PDB entry 5TGD | X-ray diffraction, 1.70 A resolution | chains B and C of the 4 polymer chains in the assembly

[Chain B (and C)]
Protein: FolM Alternative dihydrofolate reductase
Organism: Brucella suis 92/29
Notes: chain C of this document is another copy of the same molecule, construct and numbering; everything in this record applies to it too
UniProtKB: A0A0F6ITS6 (A0A0F6ITS6_BRUSS); residues 10-267 here correspond to UniProt positions 15-272 (UniProt number = residue number + 5)
Chain sequence (267 residues; row label = number of the first residue in the row):
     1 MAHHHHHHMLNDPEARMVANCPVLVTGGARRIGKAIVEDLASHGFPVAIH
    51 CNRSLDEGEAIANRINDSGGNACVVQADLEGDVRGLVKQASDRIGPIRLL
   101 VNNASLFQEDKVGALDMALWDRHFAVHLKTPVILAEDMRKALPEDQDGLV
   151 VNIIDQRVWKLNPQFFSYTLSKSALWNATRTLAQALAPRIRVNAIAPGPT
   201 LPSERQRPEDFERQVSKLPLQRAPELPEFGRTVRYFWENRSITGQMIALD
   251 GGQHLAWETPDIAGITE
Disordered / not traced: 1-16, 264-267 (chain C: 1-14, 264-267)
Construct notes: initiating methionine (1); expression tag (2-9)
Small-molecule neighbours: NADP (NAP; NADP nicotinamide-adenine-dinucleotide phosphate): Gly-27, Arg-30, Arg-31, Ile-32, Gly-33, His-50, Cys-51, Asn-52, Arg-53, Ser-54, Ala-77, Asp-78, Leu-79, Glu-80, Asn-103, Ala-104, Ser-105, Val-126, Ile-153, Ile-154, Asp-155, Tyr-168, Lys-172, Pro-197, Gly-198, Pro-199, Thr-200, Leu-201

[Chain B / chain C interface]
Contacting residue pairs - 38 pairs, chain B then chain C:
  Lys-160(B) / Trp-257(C)  hydrogen bond (side chain-backbone)
  Lys-160(B) / Thr-259(C)  hydrogen bond
  Lys-160(B) / Asp-261(C)  salt bridge
  Lys-160(B) / Ile-262(C)
  Leu-161(B) / Trp-257(C)
  Asn-162(B) / Trp-257(C)
  Asn-162(B) / Ile-262(C)
  Pro-163(B) / Trp-257(C)
  Gln-164(B) / Trp-257(C)
  Gln-214(B) / Asp-261(C)  hydrogen bond (side chain-backbone)
  Lys-217(B) / Pro-260(C)
  Lys-217(B) / Asp-261(C)
  Gln-253(B) / Asp-261(C)  hydrogen bond
  Ala-256(B) / Thr-259(C)
  Ala-256(B) / Asp-261(C)
  Trp-257(B) / Lys-160(C)  hydrogen bond (backbone-side chain)
  Trp-257(B) / Leu-161(C)
  Trp-257(B) / Asn-162(C)
  Trp-257(B) / Pro-163(C)
  Trp-257(B) / Gln-164(C)
  Trp-257(B) / Thr-259(C)
  Glu-258(B) / Thr-259(C)
  Glu-258(B) / Pro-260(C)
  Thr-259(B) / Lys-160(C)  hydrogen bond
  Thr-259(B) / Ala-256(C)
  Thr-259(B) / Trp-257(C)
  Thr-259(B) / Glu-258(C)
  Thr-259(B) / Thr-259(C)
  Pro-260(B) / Lys-217(C)
  Pro-260(B) / Glu-258(C)
  Asp-261(B) / Gln-214(C)  hydrogen bond (backbone-side chain)
  Asp-261(B) / Lys-217(C)
  Asp-261(B) / Leu-218(C)
  Asp-261(B) / Gln-253(C)  hydrogen bond
  Asp-261(B) / Ala-256(C)
  Ile-262(B) / Lys-160(C)
  Ile-262(B) / Asn-162(C)
  Ile-262(B) / Gln-164(C)
Interface residues without a listed pair, chain B (16 interface residues in all): Leu-218

[Overview]
The chain B/chain C interface involves 16 residues from each chain, with 8 hydrogen bonds and 1 salt bridge.
Polar pairs include Lys-160(B)/Asp-261(C), Lys-160(B)/Trp-257(C) and Lys-160(B)/Thr-259(C). Ligands of chain
B: NADP.
Both chains are FolM Alternative dihydrofolate reductase (Brucella suis 92/29). Entry 5TGD (Crystal structure
of FolM Alternative dihydrofolate reductase 1 from Brucella suis in complex with NADP) was determined by X-ray
diffraction together with 5BT9 from the same study.
